Entry 6W6K (electron microscopy, 3.60 A resolution); this record covers chains A and E of the 18 polymer chains in the assembly.

# Chain A
Molecule: 16S rRNA
Organism: Escherichia coli (strain K12)
Sequence (1542 nucleotides; row label = number of the first residue in the row):
     1 AAAUUGAAGA GUUUGAUCAU GGCUCAGAUU GAACGCUGGC GGCAGGCCUA ACACAUGCAA
    61 GUCGAACGGU AACAGGAAGA AGCUUGCUUC UUUGCUGACG AGUGGCGGAC GGGUGAGUAA
   121 UGUCUGGGAA ACUGCCUGAU GGAGGGGGAU AACUACUGGA AACGGUAGCU AAUACCGCAU
   181 AACGUCGCAA GACCAAAGAG GGGGACCUUC GGGCCUCUUG CCAUCGGAUG UGCCCAGAUG
   241 GGAUUAGCUA GUAGGUGGGG UAACGGCUCA CCUAGGCGAC GAUCCCUAGC UGGUCUGAGA
   301 GGAUGACCAG CCACACUGGA ACUGAGACAC GGUCCAGACU CCUACGGGAG GCAGCAGUGG
   361 GGAAUAUUGC ACAAUGGGCG CAAGCCUGAU GCAGCCAUGC CGCGUGUAUG AAGAAGGCCU
   421 UCGGGUUGUA AAGUACUUUC AGCGGGGAGG AAGGGAGUAA AGUUAAUACC UUUGCUCAUU
   481 GACGUUACCC GCAGAAGAAG CACCGGCUAA CUCCGUGCCA GCAGCCGCGG UAAUACGGAG
   541 GGUGCAAGCG UUAAUCGGAA UUACUGGGCG UAAAGCGCAC GCAGGCGGUU UGUUAAGUCA
   601 GAUGUGAAAU CCCCGGGCUC AACCUGGGAA CUGCAUCUGA UACUGGCAAG CUUGAGUCUC
   661 GUAGAGGGGG GUAGAAUUCC AGGUGUAGCG GUGAAAUGCG UAGAGAUCUG GAGGAAUACC
   721 GGUGGCGAAG GCGGCCCCCU GGACGAAGAC UGACGCUCAG GUGCGAAAGC GUGGGGAGCA
   781 AACAGGAUUA GAUACCCUGG UAGUCCACGC CGUAAACGAU GUCGACUUGG AGGUUGUGCC
   841 CUUGAGGCGU GGCUUCCGGA GCUAACGCGU UAAGUCGACC GCCUGGGGAG UACGGCCGCA
   901 AGGUUAAAAC UCAAAUGAAU UGACGGGGGC CCGCACAAGC GGUGGAGCAU GUGGUUUAAU
   961 UCGAUGCAAC GCGAAGAACC UUACCUGGUC UUGACAUCCA CGGAAGUUUU CAGAGAUGAG
  1021 AAUGUGCCUU CGGGAACCGU GAGACAGGUG CUGCAUGGCU GUCGUCAGCU CGUGUUGUGA
  1081 AAUGUUGGGU UAAGUCCCGC AACGAGCGCA ACCCUUAUCC UUUGUUGCCA GCGGUCCGGC
  1141 CGGGAACUCA AAGGAGACUG CCAGUGAUAA ACUGGAGGAA GGUGGGGAUG ACGUCAAGUC
  1201 AUCAUGGCCC UUACGACCAG GGCUACACAC GUGCUACAAU GGCGCAUACA AAGAGAAGCG
  1261 ACCUCGCGAG AGCAAGCGGA CCUCAUAAAG UGCGUCGUAG UCCGGAUUGG AGUCUGCAAC
  1321 UCGACUCCAU GAAGUCGGAA UCGCUAGUAA UCGUGGAUCA GAAUGCCACG GUGAAUACGU
  1381 UCCCGGGCCU UGUACACACC GCCCGUCACA CCAUGGGAGU GGGUUGCAAA AGAAGUAGGU
  1441 AGCUUAACCU UCGGGAGGGC GCUUACCACU UUGUGAUUCA UGACUGGGGU GAAGUCGUAA
  1501 CAAGGUAACC GUAGGGGAAC CUGCGGUUGG AUCACCUCCU UA
Unresolved in the structure: 1535-1542
Ligand contacts: Mg2+ (MG): G449, G450, A451, G481

# Chain E
Molecule: 30S ribosomal protein S5
Organism: Escherichia coli (strain K12)
Reference sequence: P0A7W1 (RS5_ECOLI); residues 0-166 here correspond to UniProt positions 1-167 (UniProt number = residue number + 1)
Sequence (167 residues; numbered 0 to 166; the number before each row is that of its first residue; numbering starts at 0):
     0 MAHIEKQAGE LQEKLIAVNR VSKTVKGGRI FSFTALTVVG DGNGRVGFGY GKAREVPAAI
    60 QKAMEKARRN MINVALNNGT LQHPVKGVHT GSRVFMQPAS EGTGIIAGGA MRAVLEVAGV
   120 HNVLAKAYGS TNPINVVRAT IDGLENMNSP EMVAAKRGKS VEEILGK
Unresolved in the structure: 0-8, 158-166
Swiss-Prot annotation at these positions:
  - modified residue: Ala1 (N-acetylalanine)

# How chain A and chain E interact
Residue-residue contacts (57; chain A residue first):
  U5(A) - Ser99(E)  base contact
  G6(A) - Gln96(E)  base contact
  G6(A) - Ala98(E)  base contact
  G6(A) - Ser99(E)  hydrogen bond to the base
  A7(A) - Phe94(E)  base contact
  A7(A) - Gln96(E)  base contact
  A7(A) - Leu123(E)  base contact
  A7(A) - Ala124(E)  hydrogen bond to the sugar
  A8(A) - Ile105(E)  phosphate contact
  A8(A) - Ala106(E)  sugar contact
  A8(A) - Gly107(E)  sugar contact
  A8(A) - Arg111(E)  base contact
  A8(A) - Ala124(E)  sugar contact
  G9(A) - Gly107(E)  sugar contact
  G9(A) - Lys125(E)  phosphate contact
  G9(A) - Ala126(E)  hydrogen bond to the phosphate
  A10(A) - Thr130(E)  hydrogen bond to the phosphate
  G15(A) - Ser21(E)  base contact
  G15(A) - Thr23(E)  base contact
  G15(A) - Arg28(E)  hydrogen bond to the sugar
  A16(A) - Arg19(E)  sugar contact
  A16(A) - Val20(E)  sugar contact
  A16(A) - Ser21(E)  hydrogen bond to the sugar
  C18(A) - Asn131(E)  phosphate contact
  C18(A) - Asn134(E)  hydrogen bond to the phosphate
  A19(A) - Gly90(E)  phosphate contact
  A19(A) - Ser129(E)  hydrogen bond to the phosphate
  A19(A) - Asn131(E)  hydrogen bond to the phosphate
  A19(A) - Asn134(E)  hydrogen bond to the phosphate
  A560(A) - Tyr127(E)  sugar contact
  U863(A) - Thr89(E)  phosphate contact
  U863(A) - Arg92(E)  salt bridge to the phosphate
  A864(A) - Thr89(E)  phosphate contact
  U921(A) - Thr23(E)  hydrogen bond to the sugar
  G922(A) - Thr23(E)  sugar contact
  G922(A) - Val24(E)  hydrogen bond to the sugar
  A923(A) - Lys25(E)  phosphate contact
  U1070(A) - Ile29(E)  phosphate contact
  G1072(A) - Lys61(E)  salt bridge to the phosphate
  U1073(A) - Lys61(E)  phosphate contact
  G1077(A) - Tyr49(E)  base contact
  U1078(A) - Ile133(E)  sugar contact
  U1078(A) - Asn134(E)  hydrogen bond to the sugar
  U1078(A) - Arg137(E)  hydrogen bond to the phosphate
  G1079(A) - Tyr49(E)  hydrogen bond to the phosphate
  G1079(A) - Ile133(E)  sugar contact
  A1080(A) - Val20(E)  phosphate contact
  A1080(A) - Ser21(E)  phosphate contact
  A1080(A) - Tyr49(E)  hydrogen bond to the phosphate
  A1080(A) - Lys51(E)  salt bridge to the phosphate
  A1081(A) - Val20(E)  phosphate contact
  A1081(A) - Ser21(E)  phosphate contact
  A1081(A) - Lys51(E)  salt bridge to the phosphate
  A1082(A) - Lys22(E)  salt bridge to the phosphate
  U1194(A) - Gly26(E)  sugar contact
  A1398(A) - Val24(E)  base contact
  A1398(A) - Lys25(E)  base contact
Also at the interface, not in a pair above, chain A (34 interface residues in all): U17, A559, G568, G1074, G1193, A1396, C1397
Also at the interface, not in a pair above, chain E (40 interface residues in all): Lys65, Val87, His88, Thr102, Gly108

# In short
34 residues of chain A and 40 residues of chain E are in contact; the contacts include 16 hydrogen bonds and 5
salt bridges. Polar pairs include G6(A)-Ser99(E), A7(A)-Ala124(E) and G15(A)-Arg28(E). Chain A binds Mg2+.
Chain A is 16S rRNA and chain E is 30S ribosomal protein S5, both from Escherichia coli (strain K12); the
structure, 30S-Activated-high-Mg2+, was determined by electron microscopy together with 6W77, 6W7M, 6W7N and
6W7W from the same study.
